6PB6 - chains F and 1 of the 10 polymer chains in the assembly; structure by electron microscopy, 4.29 A resolution (low resolution: residue-level contacts below are approximate; hydrogen-bond / salt-bridge calls are withheld).

== Chain F ==
Name: RNA polymerase sigma factor RpoD
Organism: Escherichia coli
Reference sequence: P00579 (RPOD_ECOLI); residues 1-613 here = UniProt positions 1-613
Chain sequence (628 residues; numbered -14 to 613; the number before each row is that of its first residue; numbers below 1 keep their minus sign (Met-14 is residue -14)):
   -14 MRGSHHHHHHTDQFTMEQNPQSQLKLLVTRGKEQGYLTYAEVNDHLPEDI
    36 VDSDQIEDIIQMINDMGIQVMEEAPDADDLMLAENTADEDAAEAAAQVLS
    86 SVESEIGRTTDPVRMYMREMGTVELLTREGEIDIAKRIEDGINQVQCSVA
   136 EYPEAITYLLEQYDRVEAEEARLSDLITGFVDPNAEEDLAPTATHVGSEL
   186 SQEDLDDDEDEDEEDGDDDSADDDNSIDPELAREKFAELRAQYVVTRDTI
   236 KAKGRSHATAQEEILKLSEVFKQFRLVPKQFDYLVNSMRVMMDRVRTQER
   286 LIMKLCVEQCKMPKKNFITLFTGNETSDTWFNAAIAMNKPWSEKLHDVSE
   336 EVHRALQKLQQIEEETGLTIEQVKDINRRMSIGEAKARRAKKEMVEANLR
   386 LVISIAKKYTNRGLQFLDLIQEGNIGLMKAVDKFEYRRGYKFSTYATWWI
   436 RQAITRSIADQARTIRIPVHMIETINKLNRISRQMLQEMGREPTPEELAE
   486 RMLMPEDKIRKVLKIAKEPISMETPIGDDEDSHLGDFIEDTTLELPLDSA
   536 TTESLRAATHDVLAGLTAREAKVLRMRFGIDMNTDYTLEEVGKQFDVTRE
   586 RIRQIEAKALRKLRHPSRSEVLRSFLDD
Not modelled in the structure: -14 to 92, 172-209
Construct notes: initiating methionine (-14); expression tag (-13 to 0)
Swiss-Prot annotation at these positions:
  - DNA-binding region: Leu573 to Ala592 (H-T-H motif)
  - region: Arg584 to Arg599 (Interaction with anti-sigma factors)
  - motif: Asp403 to Gln406 (Interaction with polymerase core subunit RpoC)
  - site: Arg562 (Interaction with anti-sigma factors)
  - mutagenesis: Ala553 (A553D: Disrupts the interaction with Escherichia phage lambda antitermination protein Q), Arg596 (R596D/E: 2-fold reduction in activation of class II Crp-dependent promoters)

== Chain 1 ==
Molecule: Synthetic nontemplate strand DNA
Sequence (78 nucleotides; numbered 13 to 90; the number before each row is that of its first residue):
    13 CTTTTTTGCCTAAAATGTGATCTAGATCACATTTTTCGCATCTTTTTTAT
    63 GCTATAATGTGTGCAGTCTGACGCGGCG

== How chain F and chain 1 interact ==
Contacting residue pairs - 38 pairs, chain F then chain 1:
  Val98(F) with DT72(1)
  Arg99(F) with DT72(1)
  Met102(F) with DG71(1); DT72(1)
  Arg103(F) with DG71(1)
  Met105(F) with DG71(1)
  Gly106(F) with DG71(1)
  Leu110(F) with DT70(1)
  Asn383(F) with DT70(1)
  Arg385(F) with DT70(1); DG71(1)
  Leu386(F) with DA69(1); DT70(1)
  Arg397(F) with DT74(1); DG75(1)
  Phe419(F) with DA66(1)
  Glu420(F) with DA66(1)
  Arg423(F) with DA66(1)
  Tyr425(F) with DT67(1); DA68(1)
  Lys426(F) with DA68(1); DA69(1)
  Ser428(F) with DA69(1); DT70(1)
  Thr429(F) with DT67(1); DA68(1); DA69(1)
  Tyr430(F) with DA66(1)
  Thr432(F) with DA69(1)
  Trp433(F) with DT65(1)
  Trp434(F) with DC64(1); DT65(1)
  Gln437(F) with DC64(1); DT65(1)
  Pro453(F) with DT60(1)
  His455(F) with DT60(1)
  Thr583(F) with DC42(1)
  Arg586(F) with DC42(1)
Interface residues without a listed pair, chain F (35 interface residues in all): Ala382, Leu384, Ser389, Lys392, Lys418, Arg451, Lys496, Glu585
Interface residues without a listed pair, chain 1 (17 interface residues in all): DA41, DT59, DA61, DG73

== Overview ==
Chain F and chain 1 form an interface of 35 and 17 residues respectively. Curated annotation (UniProt) lists 2
mutagenesis sites on chain F.
Here chain F is RNA polymerase sigma factor RpoD (Escherichia coli) and chain 1 is Synthetic nontemplate
strand DNA. Entry 6PB6 (The E. coli class-II CAP-dependent transcription activation complex at the state 2)
was determined by electron microscopy (same publication as 6PB4 and 6PB5).
